Entry 1MXH (X-ray diffraction, 2.20 A resolution); this record covers chains B and C of the 4 polymer chains in the assembly.

Chain B (and C):
Name: Pteridine reductase 2
From: Trypanosoma cruzi
Notes: chain C of this document is another copy of the same molecule, construct and numbering; everything in this record applies to it too
UniProtKB: Q8I814 (Q8I814_TRYCR); residues 1-276 here = UniProt positions 1-276
Amino-acid sequence (276 residues; numbered 1 to 276; the number before each row is that of its first residue):
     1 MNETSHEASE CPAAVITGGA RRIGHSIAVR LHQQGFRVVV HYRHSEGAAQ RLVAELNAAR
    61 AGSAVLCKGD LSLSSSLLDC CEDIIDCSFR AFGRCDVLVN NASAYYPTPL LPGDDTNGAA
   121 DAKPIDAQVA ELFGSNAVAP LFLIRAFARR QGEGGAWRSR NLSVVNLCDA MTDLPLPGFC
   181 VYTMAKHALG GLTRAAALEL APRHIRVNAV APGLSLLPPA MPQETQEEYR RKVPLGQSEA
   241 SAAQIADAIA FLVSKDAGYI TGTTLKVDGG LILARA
Unresolved in the structure: 1-10, 113-123, 152-158
Small-molecule neighbours:
  - dihydrofolic acid (DHF): Arg22, Ser103, Ala104, Tyr105, Pro107, Asp169, Leu176, Phe179, Tyr182, Gly213, Leu214, Leu216, Leu217, Pro218, Met221, Tyr229
  - NADP (NAP; NADP nicotinamide-adenine-dinucleotide phosphate): Gly18, Arg21, Arg22, Ile23, His41, Tyr42, Arg43, His44, Ser45, Gly69, Asp70, Leu71, Ser72, Asn101, Ala102, Ser103, Ala104, Glu131, Ser135, Asn136, Leu167, Cys168, Asp169, Tyr182, Lys186, Pro212, Gly213, Leu214, Ser215, Leu216

Interface between chain B and chain C:
Pairs across the interface (18):
  Met171(B) - Arg275(C)  hydrogen bond (backbone-side chain)
  Leu174(B) - Ile272(C)
  Leu174(B) - Leu273(C)
  Leu174(B) - Ala274(C)
  Leu174(B) - Arg275(C)  hydrogen bond (backbone-side chain)
  Pro175(B) - Leu273(C)
  Leu176(B) - Arg275(C)
  Lys232(B) - Ala276(C)  hydrogen bond (side chain-backbone)
  Ile272(B) - Leu174(C)
  Leu273(B) - Leu174(C)
  Ala274(B) - Leu174(C)
  Arg275(B) - Met171(C)  hydrogen bond (side chain-backbone)
  Arg275(B) - Leu174(C)  hydrogen bond (side chain-backbone)
  Arg275(B) - Leu176(C)
  Arg275(B) - Ala276(C)
  Ala276(B) - Lys232(C)  hydrogen bond (backbone-side chain)
  Ala276(B) - Arg275(C)
  Ala276(B) - Ala276(C)  hydrophobic
Interface residues without a listed pair, chain C (11 interface residues in all): Asp173, Pro175

In short:
10 residues of chain B and 11 residues of chain C are in contact; the contacts include 6 hydrogen bonds. Polar
pairs include Met171(B)-Arg275(C), Leu174(B)-Arg275(C) and Lys232(B)-Ala276(C). Bound to chain B: NADP and
dihydrofolic acid.
Both chains are Pteridine reductase 2 (Trypanosoma cruzi). Entry 1MXH (Crystal Structure of Substrate Complex
of Putative Pteridine Reductase 2 (PTR2) from Trypanosoma cruzi) was determined by X-ray diffraction (same
publication as 1MXF).
